PDB entry 6MZU | electron microscopy, 3.40 A resolution | chains C and D of the 42 polymer chains in the assembly

== Chain C (and D) ==
Name: Microcompartments protein
From: Haliangium ochraceum (strain DSM 14365 / JCM 11303 / SMP-2)
Notes: chain D of this document is another copy of the same molecule, construct and numbering; everything in this record applies to it too
Reference sequence: D0LID6 (D0LID6_HALO1); numbering as in UniProt (aligned over 1-212)
Sequence (212 residues; numbered 1 to 212; the number before each row is that of its first residue):
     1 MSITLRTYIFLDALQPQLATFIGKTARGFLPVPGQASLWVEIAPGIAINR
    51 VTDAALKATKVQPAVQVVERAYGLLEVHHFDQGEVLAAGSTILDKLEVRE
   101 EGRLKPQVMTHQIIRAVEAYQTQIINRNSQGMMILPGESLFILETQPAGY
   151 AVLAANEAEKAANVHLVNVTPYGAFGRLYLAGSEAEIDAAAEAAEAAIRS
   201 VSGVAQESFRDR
Disordered / not traced: 1-3, 206-212

== Chain C / chain D interface ==
Residue-residue contacts (4):
  Phe29(C) - Leu30(D)
  Phe29(C) - Val32(D)  hydrophobic
  Leu30(C) - Gly28(D)
  Leu30(C) - Phe29(D)
Other interface residues (no listed pair), chain C (5 interface residues in all): Gly28, Val32, Gln62
Other interface residues (no listed pair), chain D (5 interface residues in all): Gln62

== Overview ==
Chain C and chain D each contribute 5 residues to their interface.
Chain C and chain D are both Microcompartments protein (Haliangium ochraceum (strain DSM 14365 / JCM 11303 /
SMP-2)); the structure, Cryo-EM structure of the HO BMC shell: BMC-TD focused structure, closed state, was
determined by electron microscopy (same publication as 6MZV, 6MZX, 6MZY, 6N06, 6N07, 6N09, 6N0F and 6N0G).
